Entry 1X0V (X-ray diffraction, 2.30 A resolution); this record covers chains A and B.

Chain A (and B):
Protein: Glycerol-3-phosphate dehydrogenase [NAD+], cytoplasmic
Organism: Homo sapiens
Notes: EC 1.1.1.8; chain B of this document is another copy of the same molecule, construct and numbering; everything in this record applies to it too
Reference sequence: P21695 (GPDA_HUMAN); aligned to UniProt positions 1-349 over residues 1-349 (the alignment contains insertions or deletions, so no single offset holds)
Sequence (354 residues; numbered -4 to 349; the number before each row is that of its first residue; numbers below 1 keep their minus sign (Gly-4 is residue -4)):
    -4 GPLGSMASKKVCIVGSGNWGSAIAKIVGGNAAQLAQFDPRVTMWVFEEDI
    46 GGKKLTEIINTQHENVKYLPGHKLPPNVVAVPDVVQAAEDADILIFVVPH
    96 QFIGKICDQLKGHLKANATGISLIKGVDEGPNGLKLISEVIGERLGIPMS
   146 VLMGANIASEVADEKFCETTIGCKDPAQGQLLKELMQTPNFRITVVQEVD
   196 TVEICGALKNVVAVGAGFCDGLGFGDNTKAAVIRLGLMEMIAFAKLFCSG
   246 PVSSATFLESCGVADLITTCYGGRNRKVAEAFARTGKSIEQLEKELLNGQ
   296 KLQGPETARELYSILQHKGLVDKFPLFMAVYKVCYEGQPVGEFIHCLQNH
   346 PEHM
Unresolved in the structure: -4 to 1 (chain B: -4 to 0)
Sequence notes: cloning artifact (-4 to 0); modified residue (1, 38, 144, 148, 181, 233, 235, 323, 349)
Modified / non-standard residues: Mse1 (selenomethionine); Mse38, Mse144, Mse148, Mse181, Mse233, Mse235, Mse323, Mse349 (selenomethionine; parent Met)
Curated features (UniProtKB/Swiss-Prot):
  - active site: Lys204 (Proton acceptor)
  - binding site (NAD(+)): Gly10 to Gly15, Phe41, Phe97, Ala153, Arg269, Lys296, Gln298
  - binding site (substrate): Lys120, Arg269, Asn270
  - modified residue: Ser154 (Phosphoserine), Lys289 (N6-succinyllysine), Tyr326 (Phosphotyrosine)
What the authors report for this chain:
  - self-association interface (contacts with another copy of this molecule); pairs are residue here / residue on that copy: Ile152-Asn222 (hydrogen bond), Glu163-Arg229 (hydrogen bond), Lys178-Glu347 (water-mediated contact), Val190-Glu347 (water-mediated contact), Asn222-Thr263 (hydrogen bond), Tyr266-Tyr266, Glu163, Asp221, Asn222, Thr223, Arg229
  - binding site for sulfate ion: Arg269
  - catalytic residues: Lys120, Lys204 (proposed by the authors, not directly observed)

How chain A and chain B interact:
Residue-residue contacts (75; chain A residue first):
  Ala150(A) - Asn222(B)
  Asn151(A) - Asn222(B)
  Ile152(A) - Asn222(B)  hydrogen bond (backbone-side chain)
  Glu155(A) - Gly220(B)
  Glu155(A) - Asp221(B)  hydrogen bond (side chain-backbone)
  Glu155(A) - Asn222(B)  hydrogen bond (side chain-backbone)
  Val156(A) - Asn222(B)
  Lys160(A) - Gly218(B)
  Lys160(A) - Phe219(B)
  Phe161(A) - Thr223(B)  hydrogen bond (backbone-side chain)
  Phe161(A) - Leu342(B)  hydrophobic
  Phe161(A) - Gln343(B)
  Cys162(A) - Asn222(B)
  Glu163(A) - Ala226(B)
  Glu163(A) - Arg229(B)  salt bridge
  Glu163(A) - Leu230(B)
  Lys178(A) - Glu347(B)  salt bridge
  Pro184(A) - Gln343(B)  hydrogen bond (backbone-side chain)
  Arg187(A) - Gln343(B)
  Ile188(A) - Glu347(B)
  Thr189(A) - Glu347(B)
  Thr189(A) - His348(B)
  Gly218(A) - Lys160(B)
  Phe219(A) - Lys160(B)
  Phe219(A) - Phe161(B)
  Gly220(A) - Glu155(B)
  Asp221(A) - Glu155(B)  hydrogen bond (backbone-side chain)
  Asp221(A) - Thr263(B)  hydrogen bond (backbone-side chain)
  Asp221(A) - Tyr266(B)
  Asp221(A) - Gly267(B)
  Asn222(A) - Ala150(B)
  Asn222(A) - Asn151(B)
  Asn222(A) - Ile152(B)  hydrogen bond (side chain-backbone)
  Asn222(A) - Glu155(B)  hydrogen bond (backbone-side chain)
  Asn222(A) - Val156(B)
  Asn222(A) - Cys162(B)
  Asn222(A) - Thr263(B)  hydrogen bond
  Thr223(A) - Phe161(B)  hydrogen bond (side chain-backbone)
  Ala225(A) - Ala259(B)
  Ala226(A) - Glu163(B)
  Ile228(A) - Ile262(B)  hydrophobic
  Arg229(A) - Glu163(B)  salt bridge
  Arg229(A) - Leu253(B)  hydrogen bond (side chain-backbone)
  Arg229(A) - Glu254(B)  salt bridge
  Arg229(A) - Ser255(B)
  Arg229(A) - Val258(B)
  Leu230(A) - Glu163(B)
  Ile236(A) - Leu253(B)  hydrophobic
  Leu253(A) - Arg229(B)  hydrogen bond (backbone-side chain)
  Leu253(A) - Leu232(B)  hydrophobic
  Glu254(A) - Arg229(B)  salt bridge
  Glu254(A) - His348(B)  salt bridge
  Ser255(A) - Arg229(B)
  Val258(A) - Arg229(B)
  Val258(A) - Val258(B)  hydrophobic
  Ala259(A) - Ala225(B)
  Ile262(A) - Ile228(B)  hydrophobic
  Ile262(A) - Ile262(B)  hydrophobic
  Ile262(A) - Tyr266(B)  hydrophobic
  Thr263(A) - Asp221(B)  hydrogen bond (side chain-backbone)
  Thr263(A) - Asn222(B)  hydrogen bond
  Thr263(A) - Ala225(B)
  Tyr266(A) - Asp221(B)
  Tyr266(A) - Ile262(B)  hydrophobic
  Tyr266(A) - Tyr266(B)  hydrophobic
  Leu342(A) - Phe161(B)  hydrophobic
  Gln343(A) - Phe161(B)
  Gln343(A) - Pro184(B)  hydrogen bond (side chain-backbone)
  Gln343(A) - Asn185(B)
  Gln343(A) - Arg187(B)
  Glu347(A) - Lys178(B)  salt bridge
  Glu347(A) - Ile188(B)
  Glu347(A) - Thr189(B)
  His348(A) - Thr189(B)
  His348(A) - Glu254(B)  salt bridge
Interface residues without a listed pair, chain A (42 interface residues in all): Asn185, Leu232, Gly267, Ile339
Interface residues without a listed pair, chain B (43 interface residues in all): Val190, Ile236, Ile339

Overview:
42 residues of chain A and 43 residues of chain B are in contact; the contacts include 16 hydrogen bonds and 8
salt bridges. Among the polar pairs are Glu163(A)-Arg229(B), Lys178(A)-Glu347(B) and Arg229(A)-Glu254(B). From
the paper: catalytic residues Lys120(A) and Lys204(A); a binding site for sulfate ion at Arg269(A).
Chain A and chain B are both Glycerol-3-phosphate dehydrogenase [NAD+], cytoplasmic (Homo sapiens); the
structure, Crystal Structure of Homo Sapien Glycerol-3-Phosphate Dehydrogenase 1, was determined by X-ray
diffraction, deposited together with 1WPQ and 1X0X.
